PDB entry 7KSX | X-ray diffraction, 1.57 A resolution | chains A and T of the 4 polymer chains in the assembly

Chain A:
Protein: DNA-directed DNA/RNA polymerase mu
From: Homo sapiens
Notes: EC 2.7.7.7
UniProtKB: Q9NP87 (DPOLM_HUMAN); numbering as in UniProt; present here: 132-397, 410-494
Chain sequence (356 residues; row label = number of the first residue in the row; note: 12 numbers in that range are skipped by the numbering (no residue carries them; nothing is unmodelled there)):
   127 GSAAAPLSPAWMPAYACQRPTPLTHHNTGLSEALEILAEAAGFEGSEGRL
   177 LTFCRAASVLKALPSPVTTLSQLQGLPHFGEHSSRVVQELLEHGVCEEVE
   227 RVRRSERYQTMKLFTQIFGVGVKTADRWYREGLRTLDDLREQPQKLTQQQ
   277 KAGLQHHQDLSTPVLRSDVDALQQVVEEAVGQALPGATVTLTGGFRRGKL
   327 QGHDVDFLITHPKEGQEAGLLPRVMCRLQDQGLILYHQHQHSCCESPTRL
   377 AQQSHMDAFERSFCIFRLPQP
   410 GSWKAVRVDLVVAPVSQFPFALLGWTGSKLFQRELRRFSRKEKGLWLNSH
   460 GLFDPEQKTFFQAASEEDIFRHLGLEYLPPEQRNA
Unresolved in the structure: 127-137, 365-384
Covalently attached groups: 2,3-dihydroxy-1,4-dithiobutane (DTT) linked to Cys180
Construct notes: expression tag (127-131); engineered mutation Gly410 (Pro in Q9NP87)
Bound ions: Na+ site 1: Thr241, Ile243, Val246 (shared with 1 residue of chain P); Na+ site 2: Asp330, Asp332, Asp418 (shared with 2 residues of chain P); Mg2+: Asp330, Asp332 (together with pyrophosphate) (shared with 1 residue of chain P)
Ligand contacts: pyrophosphate (PPV): Gly319, Gly320, Arg323, Lys325, Asp330, Asp332
Swiss-Prot annotation at these positions:
  - region: Arg323 to Asp332 (Involved in ssDNA binding)
  - binding site (Mg(2+)): Asp330, Asp332, Asp418
  - site: Gly433 (Responsible for the low discrimination between dNTP and rNTP)
What the authors report for this chain:
  - conformationally variable residues (side-chain flip): Asp330
  - mutagenesis - K438D: unchanged catalytic activity on presence of Mn2+
  - mutagenesis - R445A: increased catalytic activity on dGTP misinsertion
  - mutagenesis - K438D: decreased catalytic activity on Mg2+-dependent dGTP:At
  - mutagenesis - K438D (23-fold): decreased catalytic activity on :Ct insertion

Chain T:
Molecule: 9-nt DNA strand
Sequence (9 nucleotides; each row starts with the number of its first residue):
     1 CGGCCTACG

How chain A and chain T interact:
Residue-residue contacts - 22 pairs, chain A then chain T:
  Gly174(A) - DC4(T)  base contact
  Leu177(A) - DC4(T)  phosphate contact
  Leu177(A) - DC5(T)  phosphate contact
  Phe385(A) - DG9(T)  phosphate contact
  Glu386(A) - DC8(T)  sugar contact
  Glu386(A) - DG9(T)  hydrogen bond to the phosphate
  Arg387(A) - DA7(T)  hydrogen bond to the base
  Arg387(A) - DC8(T)  hydrogen bond to the sugar
  Arg387(A) - DG9(T)  hydrogen bond to the phosphate
  Phe389(A) - DG9(T)  sugar contact
  Arg442(A) - DC5(T)  salt bridge to the phosphate
  Arg445(A) - DC5(T)  hydrogen bond to the base
  Arg445(A) - DT6(T)  hydrogen bond to the base
  Arg446(A) - DC5(T)  sugar contact
  Arg449(A) - DT6(T)  salt bridge to the phosphate
  Lys450(A) - DG3(T)  hydrogen bond to the phosphate
  Lys450(A) - DC4(T)  salt bridge to the phosphate
  Leu456(A) - DT6(T)  sugar contact
  Asn457(A) - DT6(T)  phosphate contact
  Asn457(A) - DA7(T)  hydrogen bond to the phosphate
  His459(A) - DA7(T)  hydrogen bond to the phosphate
  His459(A) - DC8(T)  salt bridge to the phosphate
Other interface residues (no listed pair), chain A (17 interface residues in all): Arg181, Gln364, Lys438

In short:
17 residues of chain A and 7 residues of chain T are in contact; the contacts include 9 hydrogen bonds and 4
salt bridges. Polar pairs include Arg387(A)-DA7(T), Arg445(A)-DC5(T) and Arg445(A)-DT6(T). Chain A binds
pyrophosphate. From the paper: R445A of chain A increases catalytic activity on dGTP misinsertion;
conformational variability at Asp330(A).
Chain A is DNA-directed DNA/RNA polymerase mu (Homo sapiens) and chain T is a 9-nt DNA strand; the structure,
DNA Polymerase Mu, dGTP:Ct Product State Ternary Complex, 10 mM Mg2+ (30min), was determined by X-ray
diffraction together with 7KSS, 7KST, 7KSU, 7KSV, 7KSW, 7KSY and 25 further entries from the same study.
